4JLX - chain A; structure by X-ray diffraction, 2.00 A resolution.

== Chain A ==
Name: Uncharacterized protein
From: Sus scrofa
UniProt: I3LM39 (I3LM39_PIG); aligned to UniProt positions 135-497 over residues 135-497 (the alignment contains insertions or deletions, so no single offset holds)
Chain sequence (366 residues; each row starts with the number of its first residue):
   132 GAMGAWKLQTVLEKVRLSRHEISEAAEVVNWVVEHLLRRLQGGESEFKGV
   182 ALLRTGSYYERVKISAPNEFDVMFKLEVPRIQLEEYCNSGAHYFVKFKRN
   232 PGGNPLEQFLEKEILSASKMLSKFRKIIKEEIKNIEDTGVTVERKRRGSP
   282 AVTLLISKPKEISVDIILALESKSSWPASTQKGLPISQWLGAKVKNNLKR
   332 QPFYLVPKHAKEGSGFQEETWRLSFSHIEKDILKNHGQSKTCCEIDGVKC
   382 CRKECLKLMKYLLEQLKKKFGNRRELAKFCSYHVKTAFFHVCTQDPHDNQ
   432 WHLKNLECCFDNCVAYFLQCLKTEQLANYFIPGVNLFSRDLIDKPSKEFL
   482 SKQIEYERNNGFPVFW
Unresolved in the structure: 132-134, 188-195, 266-268, 278
Construct notes: expression tag (132-134)
Metal / ion sites: Zn2+: H367, C373, C374, C381
Ligand contacts: malonate ion (MLI): L214, E216, Y224, P308, A309
Reported in the primary citation:
  - catalytic residues: E200, D202, D296
  - Zn2+ coordination: H367, C373, C374, C381
  - mutagenesis - E200Q/D202N: abolished catalytic activity

== In short ==
Bound to chain A: malonate ion. H367, C373, C374 and C381 coordinate Zn2+. The paper reports catalytic
residues E200, D202 and D296; E200Q/D202N abolish catalytic activity.
Chain A is Uncharacterized protein (Sus scrofa); the structure, Structure of porcine cyclic GMP-AMP synthase
(cGAS), was determined by X-ray diffraction, deposited together with 4JLZ and 4KB6.
